Entry 8GM3 (X-ray diffraction, 1.73 A resolution); this record covers chain A.

# Chain A
Protein: Hemophilin
Source organism: Vibrio harveyi
UniProt: A0A3A1PTD6 (A0A3A1PTD6_VIBHA); residues 1-219 here correspond to UniProt positions 23-241 (UniProt number = residue number + 22)
Sequence (234 residues; numbered 1 to 234; the number before each row is that of its first residue):
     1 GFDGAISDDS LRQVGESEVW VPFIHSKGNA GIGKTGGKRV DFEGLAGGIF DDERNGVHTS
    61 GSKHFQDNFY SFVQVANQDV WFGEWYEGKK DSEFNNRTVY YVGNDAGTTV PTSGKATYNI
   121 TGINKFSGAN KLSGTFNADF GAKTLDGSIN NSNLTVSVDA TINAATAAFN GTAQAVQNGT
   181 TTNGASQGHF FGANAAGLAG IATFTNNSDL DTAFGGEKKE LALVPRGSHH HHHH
Unresolved in the structure: 219-234
Sequence notes: expression tag (220-234)
Bound ions: heme b/c Fe: His25, His64
Small-molecule neighbours: heme b/c (HEB): Arg12, Val19, Val21, Ile24, His25, Lys34, Gly37, Lys38, Val40, Leu45, Ile49, Phe50, Ser60, Gly61, Ser62, Lys63, His64, Phe65, Asn68, Tyr70
Reported in the primary citation:
  - heme b/c coordination: His25, His64
  - binding site for heme b/c: Arg12, Lys38, Ser62, Tyr70

# Overview
Bound to chain A: heme b/c. His25 and His64 form the heme b/c Fe site. From the paper: a binding site for heme
b/c at Arg12, Lys38 and Ser62 among others; heme b/c coordination by His25 and His64.
Chain A is Hemophilin (Vibrio harveyi); the structure, Vibrio harveyi Holo HphA, was determined by X-ray
diffraction, deposited together with 8GLO and 8GMM.
